PDB entry 1JSP | solution NMR | chains A and B

== Chain A ==
Protein: tumor protein p53
Notes: fragment: C-terminal fragment
UniProt: P04637 (P53_HUMAN); residues 367-386 here = UniProt positions 367-386
Amino-acid sequence (20 residues; numbered 367 to 386; the number before each row is that of its first residue):
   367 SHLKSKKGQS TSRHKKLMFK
Differences from the reference sequence: modified residue (382)
Modified residues: Lys382 (n(6)-acetyllysine; ALY)
Swiss-Prot annotation at these positions:
  - region: Gly374 to Lys386 (Interaction with MORN3)
  - motif: Lys370 to Lys372 ([KR]-[STA]-K motif)
  - modified residue: Lys370 (N6,N6-dimethyllysine), Lys372 (N6-methyllysine), Lys373 (N6,N6-dimethyllysine), Lys381 (N6-acetyllysine), Lys382 (N6,N6-dimethyllysine)
  - cross-link: Lys386 (Glycyl lysine isopeptide (Lys-Gly) (interchain with G-Cter in SUMO))
  - natural variant: Lys370 (K370Q: In a sporadic cancer), Ser376 (S376A: In a sporadic cancer; S376T: In a sporadic cancer), Arg379 (R379H: In sporadic cancers), Phe385 (F385L: In a sporadic cancer)
  - mutagenesis: Lys370 (K370R: Induces a decrease in methylation by SMYD2), Lys372 (K372R: Induces a decrease in protein stabilization), Lys373 (K373R: Abolishes dimethylation by EHMT1 and EHMT2), Lys381 (K381Q: Mimics acetylation, leading to increased stability; K381R: Decreased acetylation), Lys382 (K382A: Abolishes acetylation by CREBBP; K382R: Abolishes monomethylation by KMT5A), Leu383 (L383A: Abolishes S-315 phosphorylation by CDK2/cyclin A), Phe385 (F385A: Reduced SUMO1 conjugation), Lys386 (K386A: Abolishes SUMO1 conjugation, in vitro and in vivo)
What the authors report for this chain:
  - mutagenesis - K373A/K382A, K382A: abolished binding to Creb-binding protein (chain B)
  - mutagenesis - K373A: unchanged binding to Creb-binding protein (chain B)
  - post-translational modification sites: Lys382
  - post-translational modification sites: Lys373 (citing earlier work)
  - mutagenesis - K373A, K382A: decreased signaling
  - mutagenesis - K373A/K382A: abolished signaling

== Chain B ==
Protein: Creb-binding protein
Organism: Homo sapiens
Notes: fragment: bromodomain
UniProt: Q92793 (CBP_HUMAN); numbering as in UniProt (aligned over 1081-1197)
Amino-acid sequence (121 residues; numbered 1077 to 1197; the number before each row is that of its first residue):
  1077 GSHMRKKIFK PEELRQALMP TLEALYRQDP ESLPFRQPVD PQLLGIPDYF DIVKNPMDLS
  1137 TIKRKLDTGQ YQEPWQYVDD VWLMFNNAWL YNRKTSRVYK FCSKLAEVFE QEIDPVMQSL
  1197 G
Differences from the reference sequence: cloning artifact (1077-1080)
Swiss-Prot annotation at these positions:
  - region: Asn1162 to Lys1180 (Interaction with ASF1A)
  - natural variant: Tyr1175 (Y1175C: In RSTS1)
  - mutagenesis: Asp1116 (D1116R: Impairs binding to acetylated histones), Phe1126 (F1126A: Impairs binding to acetylated histones), Asn1162 (N1162E/R: Abolishes interaction with ASF1A), Trp1165 (W1165A: Abolishes interaction with ASF1A), Lys1170 (K1170E: Impairs binding to acetylated histones), Ser1179 (S1179I: Impairs interaction with ASF1A), Lys1180 (K1180E: Abolishes interaction with ASF1A), Glu1183 (E1183R: Abolishes interaction with ASF1A)
What the authors report for this chain:
  - specificity-determining residues: Leu1120
  - mutagenesis - P1123G, N1163A, A1164V: decreased binding to tumor protein p53 (chain A)

== Chain A / chain B interface ==
Residue-residue contacts (18):
  His380(A) with Pro1123(B)
  Lys382(A) with Val1115(B); Ile1122(B); Tyr1125(B); Asn1163(B); Ala1164(B); Tyr1167(B); Asn1168(B); Val1174(B)
  Leu383(A) with Ile1122(B); Arg1173(B); Val1174(B)
  Met384(A) with Tyr1167(B); Arg1169(B); Ser1172(B); Arg1173(B); Val1174(B)
  Phe385(A) with Arg1173(B)
From the paper, about this interface:
  - pairs named by the authors: Val1115(B)-Leu383(A), Val1115(B)-Lys382(A), Ile1122(B)-Leu383(A), Tyr1125(B)-Lys382(A), Tyr1167(B)-Lys382(A), Tyr1167(B)-Met384(A), Asn1168(B)-Lys382(A), Val1174(B)-Lys382(A), Val1174(B)-Leu383(A), Val1174(B)-Met384(A)
  - interface residues, chain A: Lys382(A)
  - hot spots on chain B (mutagenesis) - V1115A, I1122A, Y1125A, V1174A: decreased binding to tumor protein p53 (chain A)
  - hot spots on chain B (mutagenesis) - Y1167A, N1168A: abolished binding to tumor protein p53 (chain A)

== Overview ==
5 residues of chain A and 12 residues of chain B are in contact. The authors report contacts between
Val1115(B) and Leu383(A), Val1115(B) and Lys382(A) and Ile1122(B) and Leu383(A) among others. From the paper:
P1123G, N1163A and A1164V of chain B, among others, reduce binding to tumor protein p53 (chain A); the
interface residue Lys382(A); 12 substitutions were tested in all.
Chain A is tumor protein p53 and chain B is Creb-binding protein (Homo sapiens); the structure, NMR Structure
of CBP Bromodomain in complex with p53 peptide, was determined by solution NMR.
